PDB entry 6SGW | electron microscopy, 3.80 A resolution | chains E and H of the 10 polymer chains in the assembly

[Chain E (and H)]
Name: ESX-3 secretion system protein EccD3
From: Mycobacterium smegmatis (strain ATCC 700084 / mc(2)155)
Notes: chain H of this document is another copy of the same molecule, construct and numbering; everything in this record applies to it too
UniProt: A0QQ46 (ECCD3_MYCS2); residues 8-472 here = UniProt positions 8-472
Chain sequence (465 residues; each row starts with the number of its first residue):
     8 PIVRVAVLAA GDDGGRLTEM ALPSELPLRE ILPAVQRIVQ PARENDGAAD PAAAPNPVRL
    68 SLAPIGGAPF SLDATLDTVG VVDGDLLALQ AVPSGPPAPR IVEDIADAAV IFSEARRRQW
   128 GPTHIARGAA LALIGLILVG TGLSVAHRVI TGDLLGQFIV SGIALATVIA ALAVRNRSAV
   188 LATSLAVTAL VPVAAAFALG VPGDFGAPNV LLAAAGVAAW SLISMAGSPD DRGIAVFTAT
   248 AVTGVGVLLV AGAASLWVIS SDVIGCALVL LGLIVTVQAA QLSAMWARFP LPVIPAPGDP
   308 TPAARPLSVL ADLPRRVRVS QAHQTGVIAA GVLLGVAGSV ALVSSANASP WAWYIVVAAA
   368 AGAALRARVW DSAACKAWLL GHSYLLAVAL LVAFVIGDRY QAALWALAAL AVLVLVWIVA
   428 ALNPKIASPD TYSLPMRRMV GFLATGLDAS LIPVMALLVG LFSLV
Disordered / not traced: 48-63, 295-315, 472 (chain H: 17-20, 48-64, 212-213)

[How chain E and chain H interact]
Contacting residue pairs (101):
  Ile9(E) - Gln97(H)
  Leu15(E) - Ile112(H)  hydrophobic
  Leu15(E) - Ala115(H)  hydrophobic
  Leu15(E) - Ile118(H)  hydrophobic
  Ala17(E) - Ala115(H)  hydrophobic
  Gly21(E) - Ile112(H)
  Gly21(E) - Ala113(H)
  Gly22(E) - Asp111(H)
  Gly22(E) - Ile112(H)  hydrogen bond (backbone-backbone)
  Arg23(E) - Val109(H)
  Leu24(E) - Val109(H)
  Leu24(E) - Glu110(H)
  Thr25(E) - Val109(H)
  Glu26(E) - Arg107(H)
  Met27(E) - Arg107(H)
  Ala28(E) - Gly73(H)
  Pro30(E) - Leu15(H)  hydrophobic
  Pro30(E) - Ile72(H)  hydrophobic
  Glu32(E) - Gly22(H)
  Leu33(E) - Leu15(H)  hydrophobic
  Leu33(E) - Ile72(H)  hydrophobic
  Glu37(E) - Leu93(H)
  Ile38(E) - Ile72(H)  hydrophobic
  Ala41(E) - Ile72(H)
  Arg44(E) - Ile72(H)
  Ile45(E) - Gly73(H)
  Ile45(E) - Arg107(H)
  Ile72(E) - Ile118(H)  hydrophobic
  Ile72(E) - Phe119(H)  hydrophobic
  Ile72(E) - Ala122(H)
  Gly73(E) - Ala122(H)
  Gly73(E) - Arg123(H)
  Gly74(E) - Arg123(H)  hydrogen bond (backbone-side chain)
  Ala95(E) - Phe119(H)  hydrophobic
  Gln97(E) - Arg123(H)
  Ile108(E) - Leu317(H)  hydrophobic
  Val109(E) - Leu317(H)
  Val109(E) - Leu320(H)
  Ile112(E) - Phe296(H)  hydrophobic
  Ile112(E) - Pro297(H)
  Ile112(E) - Arg312(H)
  Ala115(E) - Leu320(H)  hydrophobic
  Ala115(E) - Val324(H)
  Ala116(E) - Val324(H)  hydrophobic
  Phe119(E) - Pro321(H)  hydrophobic
  Arg125(E) - Asp378(H)  salt bridge
  Arg125(E) - Ala380(H)
  Trp127(E) - Ala380(H)
  Trp127(E) - Lys383(H)
  Trp127(E) - Ala384(H)
  Trp127(E) - Leu387(H)  hydrophobic
  Ile132(E) - Trp424(H)
  Ile132(E) - Ala434(H)  hydrophobic
  Gly135(E) - Trp424(H)
  Ala136(E) - Trp424(H)
  Ala136(E) - Ala428(H)  hydrophobic
  Ala139(E) - Tyr391(H)  hydrogen bond (backbone-side chain)
  Ala139(E) - Val421(H)
  Leu140(E) - Val421(H)  hydrophobic
  Leu140(E) - Ile425(H)  hydrophobic
  Gly142(E) - Tyr391(H)
  Leu143(E) - Tyr391(H)  hydrogen bond (backbone-side chain)
  Leu143(E) - Leu414(H)  hydrophobic
  Leu143(E) - Leu417(H)  hydrophobic
  Leu143(E) - Val421(H)  hydrophobic
  Val146(E) - Leu398(H)  hydrophobic
  Val146(E) - Leu417(H)  hydrophobic
  Gly147(E) - Leu414(H)
  Leu150(E) - Leu398(H)  hydrophobic
  Leu150(E) - Val402(H)  hydrophobic
  Leu150(E) - Ala410(H)  hydrophobic
  Leu150(E) - Leu411(H)  hydrophobic
  Leu150(E) - Leu414(H)  hydrophobic
  Ala153(E) - Tyr407(H)  hydrogen bond (backbone-side chain)
  His154(E) - Tyr407(H)
  Ile157(E) - Tyr407(H)
  Leu162(E) - Leu411(H)  hydrophobic
  Ile166(E) - Leu411(H)  hydrophobic
  Asp378(E) - Gln126(H)
  Ala380(E) - Trp127(H)
  Lys383(E) - Trp127(H)
  Leu387(E) - Trp127(H)  hydrophobic
  Tyr391(E) - Ala139(H)  hydrogen bond (side chain-backbone)
  Tyr391(E) - Gly142(H)
  Tyr391(E) - Leu143(H)
  Leu398(E) - Leu150(H)  hydrophobic
  Tyr407(E) - His154(H)
  Ala410(E) - Leu150(H)
  Leu414(E) - Leu143(H)  hydrophobic
  Leu414(E) - Val146(H)  hydrophobic
  Leu414(E) - Gly147(H)
  Leu414(E) - Leu150(H)  hydrophobic
  Leu417(E) - Val146(H)  hydrophobic
  Val421(E) - Ala139(H)
  Val421(E) - Leu143(H)  hydrophobic
  Trp424(E) - Ile132(H)  hydrophobic
  Trp424(E) - Ala136(H)
  Ile425(E) - Ala136(H)  hydrophobic
  Ala427(E) - Ile132(H)
  Ala428(E) - Ile132(H)  hydrophobic
  Ala428(E) - Ala136(H)  hydrophobic
Interface residues without a listed pair, chain E (78 interface residues in all): Pro71, Leu93, Glu110, Ser120, Arg123, Pro129, His131, Ala133, Leu138, Ser151, Thr158, Ala384, Val402, Leu411, Ala418, Pro431
Interface residues without a listed pair, chain H (70 interface residues in all): Pro129, Ala133, Gly135, Leu138, Leu140, Ala153, Ile157, Leu162, Ile166, Leu314, Gln328, Ser379, Ala381, Val395, Ala418, Ala427, Pro431

[In short]
The interface between chain E and chain H involves 78 residues on one side and 70 on the other; the contacts
include 6 hydrogen bonds and 1 salt bridge. Polar contacts include Arg125(E)-Asp378(H), Gly74(E)-Arg123(H) and
Ala139(E)-Tyr391(H).
Chain E and chain H are both ESX-3 secretion system protein EccD3 (Mycobacterium smegmatis (strain ATCC 700084
/ mc(2)155)); the structure, Structure of the ESX-3 core complex, was determined by electron microscopy,
deposited together with 6SGX, 6SGY and 6SGZ.
